Entry 7TO4 (electron microscopy, 3.40 A resolution); this record covers chains B and C of the 3 polymer chains in the assembly.

# Chain B (and C)
Protein: Spike glycoprotein
Source organism: Severe acute respiratory syndrome coronavirus 2
Notes: chain C of this document is another copy of the same molecule, construct and numbering; everything in this record applies to it too
Reference sequence: P0DTC2 (SPIKE_SARS2); aligned to UniProt positions 1-1273 over residues 1-1273
Chain sequence (1270 residues; row label = number of the first residue in the row; note: 6 numbers in that range are skipped by the numbering (no residue carries them; nothing is unmodelled there); a row labelled like 214A-214C holds insertion residues (214A, then the next letters in order)):
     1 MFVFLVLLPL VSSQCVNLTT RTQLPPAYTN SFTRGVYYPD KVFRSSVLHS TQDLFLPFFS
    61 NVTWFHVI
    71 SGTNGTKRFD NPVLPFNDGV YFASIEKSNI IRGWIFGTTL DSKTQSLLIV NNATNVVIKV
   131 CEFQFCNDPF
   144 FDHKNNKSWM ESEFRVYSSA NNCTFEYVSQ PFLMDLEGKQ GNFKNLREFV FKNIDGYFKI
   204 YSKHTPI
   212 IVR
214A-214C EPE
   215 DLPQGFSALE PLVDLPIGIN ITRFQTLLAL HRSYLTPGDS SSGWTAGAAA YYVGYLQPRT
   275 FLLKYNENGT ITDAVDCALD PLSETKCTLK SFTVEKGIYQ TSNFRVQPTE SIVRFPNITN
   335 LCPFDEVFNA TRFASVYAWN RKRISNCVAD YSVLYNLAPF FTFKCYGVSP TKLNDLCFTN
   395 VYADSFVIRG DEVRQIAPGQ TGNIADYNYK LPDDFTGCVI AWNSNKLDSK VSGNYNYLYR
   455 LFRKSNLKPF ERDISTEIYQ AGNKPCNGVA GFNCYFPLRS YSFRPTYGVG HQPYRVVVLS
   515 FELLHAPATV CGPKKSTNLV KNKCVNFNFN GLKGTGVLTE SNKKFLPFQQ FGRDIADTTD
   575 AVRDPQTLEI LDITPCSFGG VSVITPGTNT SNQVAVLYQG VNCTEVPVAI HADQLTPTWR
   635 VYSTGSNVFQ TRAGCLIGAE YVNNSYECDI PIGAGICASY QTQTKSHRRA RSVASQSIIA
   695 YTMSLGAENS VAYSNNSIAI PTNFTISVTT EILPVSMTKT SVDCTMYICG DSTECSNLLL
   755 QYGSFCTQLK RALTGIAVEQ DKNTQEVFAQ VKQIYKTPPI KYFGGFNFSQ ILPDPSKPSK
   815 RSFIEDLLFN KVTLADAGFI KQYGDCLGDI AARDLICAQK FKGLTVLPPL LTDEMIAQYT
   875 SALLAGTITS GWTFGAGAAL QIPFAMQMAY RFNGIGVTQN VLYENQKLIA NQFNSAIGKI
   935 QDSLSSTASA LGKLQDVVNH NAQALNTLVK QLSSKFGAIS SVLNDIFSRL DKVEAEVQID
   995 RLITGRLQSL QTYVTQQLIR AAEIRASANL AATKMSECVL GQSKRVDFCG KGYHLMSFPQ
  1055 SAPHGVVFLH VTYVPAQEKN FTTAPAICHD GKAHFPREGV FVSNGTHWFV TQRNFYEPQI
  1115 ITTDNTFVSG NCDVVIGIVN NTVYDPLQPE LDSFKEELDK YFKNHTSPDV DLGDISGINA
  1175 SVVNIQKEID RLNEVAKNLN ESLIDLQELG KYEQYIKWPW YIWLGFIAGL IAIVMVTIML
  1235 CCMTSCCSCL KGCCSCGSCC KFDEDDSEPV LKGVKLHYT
Unresolved in the structure: 1-13, 71-76, 245-259, 681-686, 1163-1273
Sequence notes: variant Val67 (Ala in P0DTC2), Ile95 (Thr in P0DTC2), Phe144 (Tyr in P0DTC2), Asp145 (Tyr in P0DTC2), Arg214 (Asn211 in P0DTC2), Glu214A (Leu212 in P0DTC2), Pro214B (Val213 in P0DTC2), Glu214C (Arg in P0DTC2), Asp339 (Gly in P0DTC2), Leu371 (Ser in P0DTC2), Pro373 (Ser in P0DTC2), Phe375 (Ser in P0DTC2), Asn417 (Lys in P0DTC2), Lys440 (Asn in P0DTC2), Ser446 (Gly in P0DTC2), Asn477 (Ser in P0DTC2), Lys478 (Thr in P0DTC2), Ala484 (Glu in P0DTC2), Arg493 (Gln in P0DTC2), Ser496 (Gly in P0DTC2), Arg498 (Gln in P0DTC2), Tyr501 (Asn in P0DTC2), His505 (Tyr in P0DTC2), Lys547 (Thr in P0DTC2), Gly614 (Asp in P0DTC2), Tyr655 (His in P0DTC2), Lys679 (Asn in P0DTC2), His681 (Pro in P0DTC2), Lys764 (Asn in P0DTC2), Tyr796 (Asp in P0DTC2), Lys856 (Asn in P0DTC2), His954 (Gln in P0DTC2), Lys969 (Asn in P0DTC2), Phe981 (Leu in P0DTC2); insertion (212-213)
Disulfide bonds: Cys15-Cys136, Cys131-Cys166, Cys291-Cys301, Cys336-Cys361, Cys379-Cys432, Cys391-Cys525, Cys480-Cys488, Cys538-Cys590, Cys617-Cys649, Cys662-Cys671, Cys738-Cys760, Cys743-Cys749, Cys840-Cys851, Cys1032-Cys1043, Cys1082-Cys1126
Glycans and other covalent adducts: N-acetylglucosamine (NAG) linked to Asn17, Asn61, Asn122, Asn165, Asn234, Asn282, Asn331, Asn343, Asn603, Asn616, Asn657, Asn709, Asn717, Asn801, Asn1074, Asn1098, Asn1134, Asn1158
UniProt features mapped onto this chain:
  - region: Asn280 to Cys301 (Putative superantigen), Arg403 to Asp405 (Integrin-binding motif), Asn448 to Phe456 (Immunodominant HLA epitope recognized by the CD8+), Ser816 to Tyr837 (Fusion peptide 1), Lys835 to Phe855 (Fusion peptide 2), Asp1163 to Glu1202 (Heptad repeat 2)
  - motif: Met1237 to Cys1241 (Binding to host endocytosis trafficking protein SNX27), Asp1257 to Glu1262 (Diacidic ER export motif (host COPII)), Ser1261 to Gly1267 (Binding to host plasma membrane localising/FERM domain proteins), Lys1269 to Thr1273 (KxHxx, ER retrieval signal (COPI))
  - site (Cleavage): Arg685, Ser686, Arg815, Ser816
  - lipidation (S-palmitoyl cysteine): Cys1235, Cys1236, Cys1240, Cys1241, Cys1243, Cys1247, Cys1248, Cys1250, Cys1253, Cys1254
  - glycosylation: Asn17 (N-linked (GlcNAc...) (complex) asparagine), Asn61 (N-linked (GlcNAc...) (hybrid) asparagine), Asn74 (N-linked (GlcNAc...) (complex) asparagine), Asn122 (N-linked (GlcNAc...) (hybrid) asparagine), Asn149 (N-linked (GlcNAc...) (complex) asparagine), Asn165 (N-linked (GlcNAc...) (complex) asparagine), Asn234 (N-linked (GlcNAc...) (high mannose) asparagine), Asn282 (N-linked (GlcNAc...) (complex) asparagine), Thr323 (O-linked (GalNAc) threonine), Ser325 (O-linked (HexNAc...) serine), Asn331 (N-linked (GlcNAc...) (complex) asparagine), Asn343 (N-linked (GlcNAc...) (complex) asparagine), Asn603 (N-linked (GlcNAc...) (hybrid) asparagine), Asn616 (N-linked (GlcNAc...) (complex) asparagine), Asn657 (N-linked (GlcNAc...) (complex) asparagine), Thr676 (O-linked (GlcNAc...) threonine), Thr678 (O-linked (GlcNAc...) threonine), Asn709 (N-linked (GlcNAc...) (high mannose) asparagine), Asn717 (N-linked (GlcNAc...) (hybrid) asparagine), Asn801 (N-linked (GlcNAc...) (hybrid) asparagine) and 6 more in UniProt
From the paper describing this entry:
  - self-association interface (contacts with another copy of this molecule); pairs are residue here / residue on that copy: Asp568-Lys856 (salt bridge)
  - post-translational modification sites: Asn343

# Chain B / chain C interface
Residue-residue contacts (201):
  Gln314(B) with Lys764(C)
  Thr315(B) with Lys764(C), hydrogen bond (backbone-side chain)
  Asn317(B) with Asp737(C)
  Arg319(B) with Asp737(C), salt bridge; Met740(C)
  Arg355(B) with Tyr200(C), hydrogen bond
  Gly381(B) with Arg983(C), hydrogen bond (backbone-side chain)
  Val382(B) with Arg983(C)
  Ser383(B) with Arg983(C), hydrogen bond (backbone-backbone); Leu984(C); Asp985(C), hydrogen bond (side chain-backbone)
  Lys386(B) with Phe981(C), hydrogen bond (side chain-backbone); Arg983(C); Leu984(C)
  Leu390(B) with Ser982(C)
  Tyr396(B) with Tyr200(C); Pro230(C), hydrophobic
  Pro463(B) with Asp198(C); Gly199(C), hydrogen bond (backbone-backbone)
  Phe464(B) with Asp198(C); Gly232(C)
  Glu465(B) with Gly232(C); Asn234(C)
  Arg466(B) with Gln115(C), hydrogen bond (backbone-side chain); Gly232(C), hydrogen bond (backbone-backbone)
  Ile468(B) with Gln115(C); Glu132(C); Asn165(C)
  Ser469(B) with Lys113(C)
  Glu471(B) with Lys113(C), salt bridge
  Leu518(B) with Asp979(C)
  Ala520(B) with Lys41(C)
  Pro521(B) with Lys41(C)
  Gly545(B) with Ser982(C), hydrogen bond (backbone-side chain)
  Lys547(B) with Asn978(C), hydrogen bond (backbone-side chain); Ser982(C)
  Gly548(B) with Asn978(C)
  Thr549(B) with Asp745(C)
  Asn556(B) with Asp843(C), hydrogen bond
  Lys557(B) with Phe43(C)
  Lys558(B) with Phe43(C)
  Phe559(B) with Phe43(C), hydrophobic
  Phe562(B) with Lys41(C); Glu224(C); Pro225(C), hydrophobic
  Gln563(B) with Lys41(C); Val42(C), hydrogen bond (side chain-backbone); Phe43(C)
  Gln564(B) with Lys41(C)
  Phe565(B) with Val42(C); Phe43(C), hydrogen bond (backbone-backbone)
  Gly566(B) with Phe43(C)
  Arg567(B) with Val42(C); Phe43(C), hydrogen bond (backbone-backbone)
  Asp568(B) with Lys856(C), salt bridge
  Ile569(B) with Lys964(C); Ser967(C), hydrogen bond (backbone-side chain)
  Ala570(B) with Lys856(C); Leu966(C), hydrophobic; Ser967(C); Ser975(C)
  Asp571(B) with Val976(C)
  Thr588(B) with Tyr837(C); Phe855(C)
  Pro589(B) with Tyr837(C), hydrogen bond (backbone-side chain); Phe855(C), hydrophobic
  Cys590(B) with Tyr837(C)
  Ser591(B) with Tyr837(C)
  Phe592(B) with Met740(C), hydrophobic; Lys854(C); Gly857(C)
  Gln613(B) with Leu861(C)
  Gly614(B) with Ile834(C); Lys854(C)
  Val615(B) with Ile834(C)
  Asn616(B) with Ile834(C); Gln836(C)
  Gln644(B) with Ile834(C)
  Thr645(B) with Ile834(C)
  Arg646(B) with Gly832(C); Phe833(C); Ile834(C)
  Ala647(B) with Ile834(C); Pro862(C), hydrophobic
  Gly648(B) with Ile834(C)
  Pro665(B) with Leu864(C), hydrophobic
  Gly667(B) with Pro863(C); Leu864(C)
  Ala668(B) with Pro863(C), hydrogen bond (backbone-backbone); Leu864(C); Thr866(C)
  Gly669(B) with Leu864(C), hydrogen bond (backbone-backbone); Thr866(C); Met869(C)
  Ile670(B) with Leu864(C)
  Cys671(B) with Leu864(C), hydrophobic
  Met697(B) with Leu865(C), hydrophobic; Met869(C), hydrophobic
  Leu699(B) with Ile788(C), hydrophobic; Met869(C); Gln872(C); Tyr873(C), hydrogen bond (backbone-side chain)
  Gly700(B) with Lys786(C); Ile788(C)
  Ala701(B) with Lys786(C); Gln787(C); Ile788(C), hydrogen bond (backbone-backbone)
  Glu702(B) with Ile788(C); Lys790(C)
  Asn703(B) with Gln787(C), hydrogen bond; Ile788(C), hydrogen bond (backbone-backbone); Tyr789(C); Lys790(C), hydrogen bond (backbone-backbone)
  Ser704(B) with Lys790(C)
  Val705(B) with Tyr789(C), hydrophobic; Lys790(C), hydrogen bond (backbone-backbone); Thr883(C)
  Ala706(B) with Gln895(C)
  Tyr707(B) with Pro792(C), hydrophobic; Tyr796(C), hydrogen bond (side chain-backbone); Phe797(C); Thr883(C); Ile896(C); Phe898(C)
  Ser708(B) with Pro897(C)
  Asn709(B) with Pro897(C)
  Asn710(B) with Pro897(C)
  Ser711(B) with Gln895(C), hydrogen bond; Ile896(C); Pro897(C)
  Ile712(B) with Gln895(C); Ile896(C), hydrophobic; Tyr904(C)
  Ala713(B) with Leu894(C); Gln895(C), hydrogen bond (backbone-backbone)
  Pro715(B) with Leu894(C)
  Gln957(B) with Arg765(C), hydrogen bond
  Gln965(B) with Ser758(C), hydrogen bond; Phe759(C); Gln762(C), hydrogen bond
  Ser968(B) with Tyr756(C)
  Lys969(B) with Gln755(C)
  Phe970(B) with Gln755(C), hydrogen bond (backbone-backbone); Tyr756(C), hydrophobic; Phe759(C), hydrophobic
  Lys986(B) with Asp427(C)
  Arg995(B) with Tyr756(C); Asp994(C), salt bridge
  Gln1002(B) with Phe759(C); Gln1002(C), hydrogen bond
  Ser1003(B) with Phe759(C)
  Thr1006(B) with Gln762(C)
  Thr1009(B) with Thr1009(C)
  Ile1013(B) with Leu1012(C), hydrophobic; Ile1013(C), hydrophobic
  Glu1017(B) with Arg1019(C)
  Arg1039(B) with Thr1027(C); Glu1031(C), salt bridge; Arg1039(C)
  Val1040(B) with Ser1030(C); Glu1031(C); Leu1034(C); Gly1035(C)
  Asp1041(B) with Gln784(C); Ser1030(C), hydrogen bond
  Lys1045(B) with Gly889(C)
  Gly1046(B) with Ala890(C), hydrogen bond (backbone-backbone)
  Tyr1047(B) with Trp886(C); Ala890(C), hydrophobic
  Glu1072(B) with Leu894(C)
  Asn1074(B) with Gln895(C), hydrogen bond
  Thr1077(B) with Pro897(C); Met900(C)
  Ala1078(B) with Met900(C)
  Pro1079(B) with Tyr917(C), hydrophobic
  Phe1089(B) with Asn914(C); Tyr917(C), hydrophobic
  Pro1090(B) with Gln913(C)
  Val1094(B) with Met900(C), hydrophobic; Tyr904(C)
  Arg1107(B) with Tyr904(C); Asn907(C); Gln913(C), hydrogen bond
  Phe1121(B) with Thr912(C); Asn914(C)
  Ser1123(B) with Asn914(C), hydrogen bond; Glu918(C), hydrogen bond; Glu1111(C)
  Val1128(B) with Tyr917(C)
  Leu1141(B) with Leu1141(C), hydrophobic
  Leu1145(B) with Phe1148(C)
  Phe1148(B) with Phe1148(C), hydrophobic
  Lys1149(B) with Phe1148(C)
  Leu1152(B) with Phe1148(C), hydrophobic; Leu1152(C), hydrophobic
  Phe1156(B) with Leu1152(C); Tyr1155(C), hydrophobic; Phe1156(C), hydrophobic; His1159(C)
  His1159(B) with His1159(C), hydrogen bond (backbone-side chain)
  Thr1160(B) with His1159(C)
Also at the interface, not in a pair above, chain B (134 interface residues in all): Thr385, Thr415, Asp467, Leu517, His519, Leu546, Thr553, Leu560, Thr572, Cys662, Ile666, Gly971, Gly999, Gln1010, Phe1042, Val1068, Gly1093, Val1129, Ile1130
Also at the interface, not in a pair above, chain C (126 interface residues in all): Tyr38, Arg44, Val47, Thr167, Ile233, Asn282, Thr284, Thr385, Thr739, Ala766, Thr768, Lys835, Leu841, Ala846, Ala852, Ile882, Thr887, Gly891, Ala893, Gln920, Val963, Ala1016, Glu1144, Glu1151

# In short
134 residues of chain B and 126 residues of chain C are in contact, with 40 hydrogen bonds and 5 salt bridges.
Polar contacts include Arg319(B)-Asp737(C), Glu471(B)-Lys113(C) and Asp568(B)-Lys856(C). Covalently linked
N-acetylglucosamine: at Asn17(B), Asn61(B), Asn122(B), Asn165(B), Asn234(B) and Asn282(B) and 12 more. From
the paper: a modification site at Asn343(B); a self-association interface involving Asp568(B).
Both chains are Spike glycoprotein (Severe acute respiratory syndrome coronavirus 2). Entry 7TO4 (Structural
and functional impact by SARS-CoV-2 Omicron spike mutations) was determined by electron microscopy, deposited
together with 7TNW.
